Entry 1CTS (X-ray diffraction, 2.70 A resolution); this record covers chain A.

# Chain A
Molecule: Citrate synthase
Source organism: Sus scrofa
Notes: EC 4.1.3.7
Reference sequence: P00889 (CISY_PIG); residues 1-437 here correspond to UniProt positions 28-464 (UniProt number = residue number + 27)
Sequence (437 residues; each row starts with the number of its first residue):
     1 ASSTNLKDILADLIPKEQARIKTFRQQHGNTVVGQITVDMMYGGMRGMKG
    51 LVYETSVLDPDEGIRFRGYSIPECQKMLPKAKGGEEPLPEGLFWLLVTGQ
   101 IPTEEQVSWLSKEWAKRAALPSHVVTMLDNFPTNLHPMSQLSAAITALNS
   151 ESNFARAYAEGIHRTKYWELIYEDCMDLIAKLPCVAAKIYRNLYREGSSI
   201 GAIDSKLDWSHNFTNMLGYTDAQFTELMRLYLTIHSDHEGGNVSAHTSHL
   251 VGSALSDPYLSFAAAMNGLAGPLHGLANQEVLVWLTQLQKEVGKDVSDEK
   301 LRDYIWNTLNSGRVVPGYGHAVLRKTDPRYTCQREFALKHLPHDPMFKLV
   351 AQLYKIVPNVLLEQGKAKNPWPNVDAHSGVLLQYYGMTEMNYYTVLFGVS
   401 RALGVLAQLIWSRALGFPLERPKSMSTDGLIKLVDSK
Swiss-Prot annotation at these positions:
  - active site: His274, His320, Asp375
  - binding site (oxaloacetate): Arg329, Arg401, Arg421
  - modified residue: Lys49 (N6-acetyllysine), Lys76 (N6-succinyllysine), Lys166 (N6-succinyllysine), Ser199 (Phosphoserine), Lys294 (N6-acetyllysine), Lys300 (N6-acetyllysine), Lys348 (N6-acetyllysine), Lys355 (N6-acetyllysine), Lys366 (N6-acetyllysine), Lys368 (N6,N6,N6-trimethyllysine), Lys423 (N6-succinyllysine), Lys432 (N6-acetyllysine)

# In short
From UniProt: 3 active-site residues and 3 oxaloacetate-binding residues.
Chain A is Citrate synthase (Sus scrofa); the structure, Crystallographic refinement and atomic models of two
different forms of citrate synthase at 2.7 and 1.7 ..., was determined by X-ray diffraction, deposited
together with 2CTS and 3CTS.
